PDB entry 6XEZ | electron microscopy, 3.50 A resolution | chains A and T of the 8 polymer chains in the assembly

# Chain A
Molecule: RNA-directed RNA polymerase
Organism: Severe acute respiratory syndrome coronavirus 2
Notes: EC 2.7.7.48
Reference sequence: P0DTD1 (R1AB_SARS2); residues 1-932 here correspond to UniProt positions 4393-5324 (UniProt number = residue number + 4392)
Chain sequence (932 residues; numbered 1 to 932; the number before each row is that of its first residue):
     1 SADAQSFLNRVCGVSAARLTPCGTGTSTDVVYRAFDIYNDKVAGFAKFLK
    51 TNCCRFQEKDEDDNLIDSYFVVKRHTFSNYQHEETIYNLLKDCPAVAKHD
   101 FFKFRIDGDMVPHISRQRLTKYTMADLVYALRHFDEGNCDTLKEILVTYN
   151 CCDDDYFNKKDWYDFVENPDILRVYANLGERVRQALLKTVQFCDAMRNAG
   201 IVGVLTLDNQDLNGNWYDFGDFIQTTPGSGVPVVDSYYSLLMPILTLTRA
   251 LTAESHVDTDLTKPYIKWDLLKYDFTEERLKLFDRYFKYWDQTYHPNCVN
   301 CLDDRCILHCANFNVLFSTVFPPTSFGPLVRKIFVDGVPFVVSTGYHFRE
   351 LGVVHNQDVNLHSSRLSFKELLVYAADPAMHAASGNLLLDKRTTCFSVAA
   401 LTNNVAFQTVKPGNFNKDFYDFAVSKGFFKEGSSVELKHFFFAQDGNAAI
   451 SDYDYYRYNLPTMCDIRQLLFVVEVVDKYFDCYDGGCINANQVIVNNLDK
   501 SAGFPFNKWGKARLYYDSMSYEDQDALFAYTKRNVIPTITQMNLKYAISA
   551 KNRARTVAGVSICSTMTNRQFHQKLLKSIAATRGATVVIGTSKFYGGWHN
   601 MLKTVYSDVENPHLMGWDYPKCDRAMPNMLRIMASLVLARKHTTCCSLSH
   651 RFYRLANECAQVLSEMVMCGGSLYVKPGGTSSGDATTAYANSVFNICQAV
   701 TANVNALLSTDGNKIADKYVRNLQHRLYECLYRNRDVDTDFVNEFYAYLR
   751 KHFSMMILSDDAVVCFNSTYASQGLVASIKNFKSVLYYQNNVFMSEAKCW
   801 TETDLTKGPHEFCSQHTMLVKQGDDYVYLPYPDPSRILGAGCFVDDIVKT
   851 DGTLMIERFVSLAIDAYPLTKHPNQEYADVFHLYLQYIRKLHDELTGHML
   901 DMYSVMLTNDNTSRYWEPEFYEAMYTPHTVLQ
Unresolved in the structure: 1-3, 930-932
Ion coordination: Mg2+: Asn-209, Asp-218 (together with ADP); Zn2+ site 1: His-295, Cys-301, Cys-306, Cys-310; Zn2+ site 2: Cys-487, His-642, Cys-645, Cys-646
Ligand contacts:
  - chapso (1N7), molecule 1: Arg-197, Val-231, Asp-284, Lys-288, Tyr-289
  - chapso (1N7), molecule 2: Val-204, Asp-221, Ile-223, Val-231, Val-233, Arg-733
  - ADP (adenosine-5'-diphosphate): Phe-35, Lys-50, Asn-52, Lys-73, His-75, Asn-79, Arg-116, Asp-208, Asn-209, Tyr-217, Asp-218, Gly-220, Asp-221
Curated features (UniProtKB/Swiss-Prot):
  - region: Lys-545 to Arg-555 (Interaction with RMP Remdesivir), Thr-582 to Pro-620 (RdRp Palm N-ter)
  - active site: Ser-759, Asp-760, Asp-761
  - binding site (Mn(2+)): Asn-209, Asp-218
  - binding site (Zn(2+)): His-295, Cys-301, Cys-306, Cys-310, Cys-487, His-642, Cys-645, Cys-646
  - site: Gln-932 (Cleavage)
What the authors report for this chain:
  - binding site for ADP: Lys-73, His-75, Arg-116
  - Mg2+ coordination through a water molecule: Asp-208 (proposed by the authors, not directly observed)

# Chain T
Molecule: Template RNA
Sequence (55 nucleotides; each row starts with the number of its first residue):
    82 CUAUCCCCAUGUGAUUUUAAUAGCUUCUUAGGAGAAUGACGUAGCAUGCU
   132 ACGCG
Unresolved in the structure: 82-99, 136

# Chain A / chain T interface
Residue-residue contacts (25):
  Asn-496(A) with G104(T), hydrogen bond to the phosphate
  Lys-500(A) with A101(T), phosphate contact; U102(T), phosphate contact
  Ser-501(A) with A100(T), hydrogen bond to the phosphate; A101(T), phosphate contact
  Asn-543(A) with A100(T), sugar contact
  Gly-559(A) with A101(T), sugar contact
  Arg-569(A) with A103(T), salt bridge to the phosphate
  Lys-577(A) with G104(T), salt bridge to the phosphate
  Gly-590(A) with G104(T), hydrogen bond to the sugar
  Ser-592(A) with C105(T), hydrogen bond to the sugar
  Phe-594(A) with U106(T), sugar contact
  Tyr-595(A) with U107(T), hydrogen bond to the phosphate
  Ser-682(A) with A101(T), base contact
  Gly-683(A) with A101(T), hydrogen bond to the sugar; U102(T), sugar contact
  Asp-684(A) with U102(T), hydrogen bond to the sugar
  Ala-685(A) with U102(T), hydrogen bond to the sugar
  Thr-687(A) with U102(T), base contact
  Tyr-689(A) with A103(T), hydrogen bond to the sugar
  Glu-857(A) with U107(T), base contact; C108(T), sugar contact
  Arg-914(A) with C108(T), salt bridge to the phosphate
  Tyr-915(A) with C108(T), sugar contact
  Met-924(A) with U107(T), sugar contact
Also at the interface, not in a pair above, chain A (32 interface residues in all): Lys-511, Lys-545, Val-557, Ala-558, Val-560, Ala-580, Thr-591, Val-860, Ser-861, Ile-864, Phe-920

# Overview
The interface between chain A and chain T involves 32 residues on one side and 9 on the other, with 9 hydrogen
bonds and 3 salt bridges. Among the polar pairs are Gly-590(A)/G104(T), Ser-592(A)/C105(T) and
Gly-683(A)/A101(T). The paper reports a binding site for ADP at Lys-73(A), His-75(A) and Arg-116(A);
water-mediated Mg2+ coordination by Asp-208(A).
Chain A is RNA-directed RNA polymerase (Severe acute respiratory syndrome coronavirus 2) and chain T is
Template RNA; the structure, Structure of SARS-CoV-2 replication-transcription complex bound to nsp13 helicase
- nsp13(2)-RTC, was determined by electron microscopy.
